Entry 6IFS (X-ray diffraction, 2.27 A resolution); this record covers chain A.

Chain A:
Name: Ribosomal RNA small subunit methyltransferase A
Organism: Bacillus subtilis (strain 168)
Notes: EC 2.1.1.182
UniProtKB: P37468 (RSMA_BACSU); residues 1-292 here = UniProt positions 1-292
Amino-acid sequence (292 residues; row label = number of the first residue in the row):
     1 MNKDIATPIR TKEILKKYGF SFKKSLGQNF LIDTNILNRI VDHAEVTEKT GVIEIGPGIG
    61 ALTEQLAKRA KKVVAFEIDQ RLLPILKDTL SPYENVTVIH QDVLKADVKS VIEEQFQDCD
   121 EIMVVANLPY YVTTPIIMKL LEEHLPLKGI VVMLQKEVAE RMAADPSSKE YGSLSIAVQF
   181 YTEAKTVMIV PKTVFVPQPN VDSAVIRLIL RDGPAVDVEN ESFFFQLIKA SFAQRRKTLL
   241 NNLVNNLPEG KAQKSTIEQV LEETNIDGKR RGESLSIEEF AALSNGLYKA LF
Disordered / not traced: 1-2
Curated features (UniProtKB/Swiss-Prot):
  - binding site (S-adenosyl-L-methionine): Asn29, Leu31, Gly56, Glu77, Asp102, Asn127

Overview:
From UniProt: 6 S-adenosyl-L-methionine-binding residues.
Chain A is Ribosomal RNA small subunit methyltransferase A (Bacillus subtilis (strain 168)); the structure,
KsgA from Bacillus subtilis 168, was determined by X-ray diffraction (same publication as 6IFX, 6IFT, 6IFV and
6IFW).
